Entry 6S8H (electron microscopy, 3.70 A resolution); this record covers chains B and F of the 4 polymer chains in the assembly.

== Chain B ==
Molecule: Lipopolysaccharide ABC transporter, ATP-binding protein LptB
Source organism: Shigella flexneri
UniProtKB: E7T9E6 (E7T9E6_SHIFL); numbering as in UniProt (aligned over 1-241)
Sequence (241 residues; row label = number of the first residue in the row):
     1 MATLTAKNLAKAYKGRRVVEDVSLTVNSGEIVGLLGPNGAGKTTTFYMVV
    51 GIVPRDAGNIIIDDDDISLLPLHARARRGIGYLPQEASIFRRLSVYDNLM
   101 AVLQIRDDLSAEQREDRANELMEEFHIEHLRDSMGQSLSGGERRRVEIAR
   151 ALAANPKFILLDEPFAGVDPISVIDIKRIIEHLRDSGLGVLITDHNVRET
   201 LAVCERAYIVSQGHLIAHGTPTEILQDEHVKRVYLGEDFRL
Disordered / not traced: 1, 240-241

== Chain F ==
Molecule: Lipopolysaccharide export system permease protein LptF
Source organism: Shigella flexneri
UniProtKB: P0AFA1 (LPTF_SHIFL); residues 1-366 here = UniProt positions 1-366
Sequence (366 residues; row label = number of the first residue in the row):
     1 MIIIRYLVRETLKSQLAILFILLLIFFCQKLVRILGAAVDGDIPANLVLS
    51 LLGLGVPEMAQLILPLSLFLGLLMTLGKLYTESEITVMHACGLSKAVLVK
   101 AAMILAVFTAIVAAVNVMWAGPWSSRHQDEVLAEAKANPGMAALAQGQFQ
   151 QATNGSSVLFIESVDGSDFKDVFLAQIRPKGNARPSVVVADSGHLTQLRD
   201 GSQVVTLNQGTRFEGTALLRDFRITDFQDYQAIIGHQAVALDPNDTDQMD
   251 MRTLWNTDTDRARAELNWRITLVVTVFMMALMVVPLSVVNPRQGRVLSML
   301 PAMLLYLLFFLIQTSLKSNGGKGKLDPTLWMWTVNLIYLALAIVLNLWDT
   351 VPVRRLRASFSRKGAV
Disordered / not traced: 1, 134-246, 354-366
Differences from the reference sequence: conflict Val-274 (Phe in P0AFA1)
Small-molecule neighbours:
  - decylubiquinone (DCQ; 2-decyl-5,6-dimethoxy-3-methylcyclohexa-2,5-diene-1,4-dione): Lys-13, Ser-14, Ala-17, Ile-18, Ile-21, Leu-70, Met-74
  - JSG ((2R,4R,5R,6R)-6-[(1R)-1,2-bis(oxidanyl)ethyl]-2-[(2R,4R,5R,6R)-6-[(1R)-1,2-bis(oxidanyl)ethyl]-5-[(2S,3S,4R,5R,6R)-6-[(1S)-1,2-bis(oxidanyl)ethyl]-4-[(2R,3S,4R,5S,6R)-6-[(1S)-2-[(2S,3S,4S,5S,6R)-6-[(1S)-1,2-bis(oxidanyl)ethyl]-3,4,5-tris(oxidanyl)oxan-2-yl]oxy-1-oxidanyl-ethyl]-3,4-bis(oxidanyl)-5-phosphonooxy-oxan-2-yl]oxy-3-oxidanyl-5-phosphonooxy-oxan-2-yl]oxy-2-carboxy-2-[[(2R,3S,4R,5R,6R)-5-[[(3R)-3-dodecanoyloxytetradecanoyl]amino]-6-[[(2R,3S,4R,5R,6R)-3-oxidanyl-5-[[(3R)-3-oxidanyltetradecanoyl]amino]-4-[(3R)-3-oxidanyltetradecanoyl]oxy-6-phosphonooxy-oxan-2-yl]methoxy]-3-phosphonooxy-4-[(3R)-3-tetradecanoyloxytetradecanoyl]oxy-oxan-2-yl]methoxy]oxan-4-yl]oxy-4,5-bis(oxidanyl)oxane-2-carboxylic acid): Leu-22, Ile-25, Phe-26, Gln-29, Arg-33, Glu-58, Leu-62, Leu-66, Leu-70, Gln-248, Arg-263, Met-303, Leu-304, Tyr-306, Leu-307, Phe-310, Thr-314, Ser-318
  - Lauryl Maltose Neopentyl Glycol (LMN): Arg-292, Gln-293, Gly-294, Leu-297, Leu-300
From the paper describing this entry:
  - binding site for JSG: Ile-25, Phe-26, Arg-33, Leu-62, Leu-66, Leu-70, Gln-248, Arg-263, Met-303
  - mutagenesis - P139D/F149D, F149D, R212E/Y230E, Y230E: abolished growth
  - mutagenesis - D129A/E265A, P139D, R212E: unchanged growth

== Interface between chain B and chain F ==
Contacting residue pairs (32):
  Leu-72(B) with His-89(F); Ala-90(F), hydrophobic
  His-73(B) with His-89(F); Leu-93(F), hydrogen bond (side chain-backbone); Ser-94(F); Lys-95(F)
  Ala-76(B) with Ala-90(F); Gly-92(F)
  Tyr-82(B) with Ala-90(F), hydrophobic
  Pro-84(B) with Ser-83(F); Val-87(F), hydrophobic
  Glu-86(B) with Thr-81(F)
  Ala-87(B) with Glu-82(F)
  Ser-88(B) with Ser-83(F); Val-87(F)
  Ile-89(B) with Glu-84(F)
  Phe-90(B) with Ile-3(F), hydrophobic; Glu-84(F)
  Arg-91(B) with Glu-82(F), salt bridge; Glu-84(F), hydrogen bond (backbone-side chain)
  Arg-92(B) with Tyr-6(F); Arg-9(F); Glu-10(F)
  Leu-93(B) with Tyr-6(F), hydrophobic
  Met-100(B) with Ile-2(F), hydrophobic
  Ala-101(B) with Ile-2(F), hydrophobic
  Val-102(B) with Cys-91(F)
  Gln-104(B) with Ile-2(F), hydrogen bond (side chain-backbone)
  Ile-105(B) with Gly-92(F); Leu-93(F), hydrophobic
  Arg-150(B) with Val-87(F)
  Ala-154(B) with Cys-91(F)
Interface residues without a listed pair, chain B (23 interface residues in all): Arg-77, Ile-80, Gly-81
Interface residues without a listed pair, chain F (20 interface residues in all): Lys-13, Thr-86, Met-88

== In short ==
23 residues of chain B and 20 residues of chain F are in contact, with 3 hydrogen bonds and 1 salt bridge.
Among the polar pairs are Arg-91(B)/Glu-82(F), His-73(B)/Leu-93(F) and Arg-91(B)/Glu-84(F). From the paper: a
binding site for JSG at Ile-25(F), Phe-26(F) and Arg-33(F) among others; P139D/F149D, F149D and R212E/Y230E of
chain F, among others, abolish growth; 7 substitutions were tested in all.
Here chain B is Lipopolysaccharide ABC transporter, ATP-binding protein LptB and chain F is Lipopolysaccharide
export system permease protein LptF, both from Shigella flexneri. Entry 6S8H (Cryo-EM structure of LptB2FG in
complex with LPS) was determined by electron microscopy, deposited together with 6S8G and 6S8N.
